PDB entry 6L4T | electron microscopy, 2.60 A resolution | chains 15 and 16 of the 10 polymer chains in the assembly

Chain 15:
Protein: Fucoxanthin chlorophyll a/c-binding protein Lhcq8
From: Chaetoceros gracilis
Chain sequence (281 residues; each row starts with the number of its first residue):
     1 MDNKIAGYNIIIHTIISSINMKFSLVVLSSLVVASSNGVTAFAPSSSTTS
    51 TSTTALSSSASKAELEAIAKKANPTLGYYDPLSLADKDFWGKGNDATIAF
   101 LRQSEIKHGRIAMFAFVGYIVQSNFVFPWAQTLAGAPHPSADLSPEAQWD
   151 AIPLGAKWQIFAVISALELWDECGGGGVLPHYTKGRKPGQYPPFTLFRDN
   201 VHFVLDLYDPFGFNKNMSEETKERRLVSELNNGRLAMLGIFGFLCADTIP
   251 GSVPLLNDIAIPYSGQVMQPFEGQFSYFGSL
Unresolved in the structure: 1-61, 273-281
Metal / ion sites: chlorophyll a Mg (9 sites), coordinated by Glu-105, His-108, Gln-122, Gln-159, Glu-168, Glu-172, His-202, Glu-229, Asn-232
Residues lining bound ligands:
  - Fucoxanthin (A86; (3S,3'S,5R,5'R,6S,6'R,8'R)-3,5'-dihydroxy-8-oxo-6',7'-didehydro-5,5',6,6',7,8-hexahydro-5,6-epoxy-beta,beta-caroten-3'- yl acetate), molecule 1: Met-113, Phe-116, Val-117, Tyr-208, Met-217, Asn-232, Leu-235, Ala-236, Leu-238, Gly-239, Gly-242, Val-253, Pro-254
  - Fucoxanthin (A86), molecule 2: Phe-116, Ile-120, Asn-124, Phe-243, Leu-256, Asn-257
  - Fucoxanthin (A86), molecule 3: Trp-149, Phe-161, Phe-241, Leu-244, Ser-264, Gly-265, Gln-266
  - Fucoxanthin (A86), molecule 4: Trp-158, Phe-161, Ser-165, Leu-169, Gln-266, Glu-272
  - Fucoxanthin / chlorophyll a, molecule 1: Leu-65, Ile-68, Ala-69, Leu-76, Gly-77, Tyr-78, Tyr-79, Asp-80, Pro-81, Leu-82, Leu-84, Ala-85, Phe-89, Trp-90, Phe-100, Leu-101, Arg-102, Ser-104, Glu-105, His-108, Ile-111, Ala-112, Ala-115, Gly-118, Tyr-119, Gln-122, Pro-145, Glu-146, Trp-149, Arg-234, Met-237, Leu-238, Ile-240, Phe-241
  - Fucoxanthin / chlorophyll a, molecule 2: Asn-73, Leu-76, Asn-231, Arg-234, Leu-235, Leu-238, Phe-241, Ile-249, Pro-250, Gly-251, Ser-252
  - Fucoxanthin / chlorophyll a, molecule 3: Gln-131, Thr-132, Leu-133, Ile-152, Pro-153, Gly-155, Ala-156, Gln-159, Ile-160, Val-163, Phe-194, Val-204, Leu-205, Asp-206, Leu-207
  - chlorophyll a (CLA), molecule 1: Lys-71, Ala-72, Asn-73, Pro-74, Thr-75, Leu-76, Arg-224, Val-227, Ser-228, Asn-231, Asn-232, Leu-235
  - chlorophyll a (CLA), molecule 2: Trp-90, Lys-92, Phe-100, Leu-169, Glu-172, Cys-173, His-181, Thr-183, Lys-184
  - chlorophyll a (CLA), molecule 3: Phe-100, Gln-103, Ser-104, Lys-107, His-108, Ile-111, Phe-161, Ile-164, Ser-165, Glu-168, Glu-172, Tyr-182
  - chlorophyll a (CLA), molecule 4: Phe-116, Val-117, Arg-224, Arg-225, Ser-228, Asn-232, Leu-235
  - chlorophyll a (CLA), molecule 5: Val-163, Ala-166, Leu-167, Trp-170, Phe-194, Phe-197, Val-201, His-202, Phe-203, Val-204
  - chlorophyll a (CLA), molecule 6: Ser-264, Gly-265, Gln-266, Val-267, Met-268, Phe-271, Glu-272
  - chlorophyll a / Diadinoxanthin: Lys-107, Arg-110, Ile-111, Met-113, Phe-114, Ala-115, Val-117, Gly-118, Val-121, Gln-122, Phe-125, Val-126, Phe-127, Trp-129, Ala-130, Gln-131, Thr-132, Leu-133, His-138, Pro-139, Gln-148, Trp-149, Ile-152, Ile-160, Ile-164, Leu-167, Glu-168, Asp-171, Lys-187, Gly-189, Gln-190, Tyr-191, Leu-205, Leu-207, Tyr-208, Asp-209, Pro-210, Phe-211, Phe-213, Lys-222, Arg-225, Leu-226, Ser-228, Glu-229, Asn-232
  - chlorophyll a / Chlorophyll c1: Leu-196, Phe-197, Asn-200, Val-201
  - Diadinoxanthin (DD6; (3S,3'R,5R,6S,7cis)-7',8'-didehydro-5,6-dihydro-5,6-epoxy-beta,beta-carotene-3,3'-diol): Asp-88, Phe-89, Trp-90, Phe-241, Leu-244, Cys-245, Thr-248, Tyr-263, Ser-264

Chain 16:
Protein: Fucoxanthin chlorophyll a/c-binding protein Lhcq5
From: Chaetoceros gracilis
Chain sequence (218 residues; each row starts with the number of its first residue):
     1 MKIATLFLALASSAAAFAPSQQVRSMTNEKMKPRQARNNFALNMKVDEMP
    51 GATAPLGKFDPLNLATLGSESTLAWFRAAELKHSRVAMLATTGYLVQAAG
   101 IHFPGMLSSDVSFESLSAMKPLDAWDAVPEGGKNQIYFTIFLAEFITECK
   151 GTHYTKGGPLPTIVFPPIDFSTVNPEQLKTRQNRELNNGRLAMIAIMSFV
   201 AAANIPGSVPALAGNPMF
Unresolved in the structure: 1-44
Metal / ion sites: chlorophyll a Mg (8 sites), coordinated by Glu-80, His-83, Gln-97, Glu-144, Phe-165, Glu-185, Asn-188, Ser-208; Chlorophyll c1 Mg site 1 near Gln-135 (its only coordinating residue here); Chlorophyll c1 Mg site 2 near Glu-148 (its only coordinating residue here)
Residues lining bound ligands:
  - Fucoxanthin (A86; (3S,3'S,5R,5'R,6S,6'R,8'R)-3,5'-dihydroxy-8-oxo-6',7'-didehydro-5,5',6,6',7,8-hexahydro-5,6-epoxy-beta,beta-caroten-3'- yl acetate), molecule 1: Lys-82, Arg-85, Val-86, Leu-89, Met-106, Leu-107, Ser-108, Ile-136, Ile-140, Ala-143, Glu-144
  - Fucoxanthin (A86), molecule 2: Met-88, Thr-91, Thr-92, Asn-188, Leu-191, Ala-192, Ala-195, Ser-198, Val-209, Pro-210, Ala-211, Leu-212
  - Fucoxanthin (A86), molecule 3: Leu-122, Trp-125, Tyr-137, Val-200
  - Fucoxanthin / chlorophyll a, molecule 1: Ile-101, His-102, Phe-103
  - Fucoxanthin / chlorophyll a, molecule 2: Phe-165, Pro-166, Ile-168, Phe-170
  - chlorophyll a (CLA), molecule 1: Val-46, Met-49, Pro-50, Gly-51, Ala-52, Leu-56, Gly-57, Lys-58, Phe-59, Asp-60, Leu-64, Ala-65, Leu-73, Phe-76, Arg-77, Ala-79, Glu-80, His-83, Arg-190, Met-193, Ile-194
  - chlorophyll a (CLA), molecule 2: Thr-53, Ala-54, Pro-55, Thr-180, Asn-183, Arg-184, Asn-187, Asn-188, Leu-191
  - chlorophyll a (CLA), molecule 3: Trp-75, Phe-76, Ala-79, His-83, Met-197
  - chlorophyll a (CLA), molecule 4: Trp-75, Ala-78, Ala-79, Lys-82, His-83, Val-86, Tyr-137, Ile-140, Phe-141, Glu-144, Glu-148, Tyr-154
  - chlorophyll a (CLA), molecule 5: Arg-85, Met-88, Leu-89, Pro-161, Thr-162, Ile-163, Asp-169, Phe-170, Ser-171, Leu-178, Arg-181, Gln-182, Arg-184, Glu-185, Asn-188
  - chlorophyll a (CLA), molecule 6: Val-86, Leu-89, Ala-90, Thr-92, Gly-93, Val-96, Gln-97, Ile-101, His-102, Phe-103, Leu-107, Phe-113, Leu-116, Ser-117, Ala-124, Trp-125, Val-128, Ile-136
  - chlorophyll a (CLA), molecule 7: Thr-139, Ile-140, Ala-143, Thr-147, Thr-162, Ile-163, Val-164, Phe-165, Pro-166, Phe-170
  - chlorophyll a (CLA), molecule 8: Leu-142, Val-164, Phe-165, Pro-167
  - chlorophyll a (CLA), molecule 9: Arg-181, Arg-184, Asn-188, Leu-191
  - chlorophyll a (CLA), molecule 10: Ile-194, Met-197, Ser-198, Ala-201, Ile-205, Pro-206, Gly-207, Ser-208, Val-209, Pro-210
  - Diadinoxanthin (DD6; (3S,3'R,5R,6S,7cis)-7',8'-didehydro-5,6-dihydro-5,6-epoxy-beta,beta-carotene-3,3'-diol), molecule 1: Phe-59, Asp-60, Pro-61, Leu-62, Asn-63, Leu-64, His-83, Val-86, Ala-87, Ala-90, Gly-93, Tyr-94, Gln-97, Pro-121, Leu-122, Trp-125, Met-193, Ile-194, Ile-196, Met-197
  - Diadinoxanthin (DD6), molecule 2: Pro-166, Pro-167, Ile-168
  - Chlorophyll c1 (KC1), molecule 1: Trp-75, Phe-145, Glu-148, Cys-149, His-153, Thr-155, Lys-156
  - Chlorophyll c1 (KC1), molecule 2: Leu-107, Ser-108, Ser-109, Val-128, Pro-129, Gly-131, Gly-132, Gln-135, Ile-136, Thr-139

Interface between chain 15 and chain 16:
Contacting residue pairs (10; chain 15 residue first):
  Leu-82(15) with Phe-170(16)
  Ser-83(15) with Ser-171(16); Thr-172(16)
  Leu-84(15) with Phe-170(16), hydrophobic
  Asp-86(15) with Val-173(16)
  Lys-87(15) with Ile-168(16); Asp-169(16), salt bridge; Phe-170(16); Ser-171(16), hydrogen bond
  Phe-89(15) with Ile-168(16), hydrophobic

Summary:
Chain 15 and chain 16 each contribute 6 residues to their interface, with 1 hydrogen bond and 1 salt bridge.
Among the polar pairs are Lys-87(15)/Asp-169(16) and Lys-87(15)/Ser-171(16).
Chain 15 is Fucoxanthin chlorophyll a/c-binding protein Lhcq8 and chain 16 is Fucoxanthin chlorophyll
a/c-binding protein Lhcq5, both from Chaetoceros gracilis; the structure, Structure of the peripheral FCPI
from diatom, was determined by electron microscopy (same publication as 6L4U).
